Entry 4EJX (X-ray diffraction, 4.69 A resolution (low resolution: residue-level contacts below are approximate; hydrogen-bond / salt-bridge calls are withheld)); this record covers chains A and D of the 3 polymer chains in the assembly.

Chain A:
Protein: Ceruloplasmin
Organism: Homo sapiens
Notes: EC 1.16.3.1
UniProtKB: P00450 (CERU_HUMAN); residues -18 to 1046 here correspond to UniProt positions 1-1065 (UniProt number = residue number + 19)
Chain sequence (1065 residues; row label = number of the first residue in the row; numbers below 1 keep their minus sign (Met-18 is residue -18)):
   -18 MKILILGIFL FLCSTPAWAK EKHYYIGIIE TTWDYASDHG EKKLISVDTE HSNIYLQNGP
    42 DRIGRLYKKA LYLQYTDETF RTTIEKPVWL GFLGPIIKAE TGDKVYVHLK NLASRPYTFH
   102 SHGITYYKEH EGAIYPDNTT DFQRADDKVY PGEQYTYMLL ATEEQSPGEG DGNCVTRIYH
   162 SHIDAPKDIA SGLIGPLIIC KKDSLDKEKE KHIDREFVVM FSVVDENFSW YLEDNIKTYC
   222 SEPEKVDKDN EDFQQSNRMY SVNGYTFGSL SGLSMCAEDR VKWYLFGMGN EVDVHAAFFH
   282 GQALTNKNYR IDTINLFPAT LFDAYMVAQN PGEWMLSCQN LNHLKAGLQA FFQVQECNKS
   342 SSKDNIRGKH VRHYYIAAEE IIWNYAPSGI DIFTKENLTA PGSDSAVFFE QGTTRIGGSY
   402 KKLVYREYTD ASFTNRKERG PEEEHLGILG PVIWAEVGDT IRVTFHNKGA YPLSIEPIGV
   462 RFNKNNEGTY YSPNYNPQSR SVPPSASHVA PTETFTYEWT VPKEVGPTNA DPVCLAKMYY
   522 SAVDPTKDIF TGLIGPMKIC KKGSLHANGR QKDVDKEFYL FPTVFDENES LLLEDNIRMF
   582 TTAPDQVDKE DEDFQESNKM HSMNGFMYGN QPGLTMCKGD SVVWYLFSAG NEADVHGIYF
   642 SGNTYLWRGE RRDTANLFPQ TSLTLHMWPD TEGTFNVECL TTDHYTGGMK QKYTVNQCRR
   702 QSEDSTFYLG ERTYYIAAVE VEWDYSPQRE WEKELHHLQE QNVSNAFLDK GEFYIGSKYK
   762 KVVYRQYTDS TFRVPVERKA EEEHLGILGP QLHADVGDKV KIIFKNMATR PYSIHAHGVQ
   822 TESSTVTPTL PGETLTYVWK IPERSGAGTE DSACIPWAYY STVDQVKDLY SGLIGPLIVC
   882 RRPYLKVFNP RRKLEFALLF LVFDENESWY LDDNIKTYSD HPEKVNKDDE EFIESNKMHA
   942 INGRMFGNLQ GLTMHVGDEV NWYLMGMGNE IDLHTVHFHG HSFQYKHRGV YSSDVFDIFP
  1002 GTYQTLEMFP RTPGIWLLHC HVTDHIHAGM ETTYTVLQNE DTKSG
Disordered / not traced: -18 to 0, 476-482, 1042-1046
Cystine bridges: Cys155-Cys181, Cys257-Cys338, Cys515-Cys541, Cys618-Cys699, Cys855-Cys881
Covalent attachments: N-acetylglucosamine (NAG) linked to Asn119, Asn378
Construct notes: conflict Gln236 (Glu255 in P00450), Ser252 (Pro271 in P00450)
Bound ions: Cu ion site 1: His101, His978; Cu ion site 2: His103, His161, His1022; Cu ion site 3: His163, His980, His1020; Cu ion site 4: His276, His324; Cu ion site 5: Cys680, His685; Cu ion site 6 near His940 (its only coordinating residue here); Cu ion site 7: His975, Cys1021, Met1031
UniProt features mapped onto this chain:
  - active site: Cys680 (Nucleophile)
  - binding site (Na(+)): Tyr36, Gly45, Tyr48, Ser237, Phe389, Gly398, Tyr401, Ser598, Phe748, Gly757, Tyr760, Ser936
  - binding site (Cu(2+)): His101, His103, His161, His163, His276, Cys319, His324, His637, Cys680, His685, Met690, His975, His978, His980, His1020, Cys1021, His1022, His1026, Met1031
  - binding site (O2): His101, His161, His978, His980, His1022
  - binding site (Ca(2+)): Lys109, Gln124, Asp127, Asp128
  - modified residue: Ser703 (Phosphoserine)
  - glycosylation (N-linked (GlcNAc...) asparagine): Asn119 (complex), Asn339 (complex), Asn378 (complex), Asn569, Asn743 (complex), Asn907
Reported in the primary citation:
  - self-association interface (contacts with another copy of this molecule): Thr769 to Pro776, Leu831 to Leu836

Chain D:
Protein: Myeloperoxidase heavy chain
Organism: Homo sapiens
Notes: EC 1.11.2.2
UniProtKB: P05164 (PERM_HUMAN); residues 113-579 here correspond to UniProt positions 279-745 (UniProt number = residue number + 166)
Chain sequence (467 residues; each row starts with the number of its first residue):
   113 VNCETSCVQQ PPCFPLKIPP NDPRIKNQAD CIPFFRSCPA CPGSNITIRN QINALTSFVD
   173 ASMVYGSEEP LARNLRNMSN QLGLLAVNQR FQDNGRALLP FDNLHDDPCL LTNRSARIPC
   233 FLAGDTRSSE MPELTSMHTL LLREHNRLAT ELKSLNPRWD GERLYQEARK IVGAMVQIIT
   293 YRDYLPLVLG PTAMRKYLPT YRSYNDSVDP RIANVFTNAF RYGHTLIQPF MFRLDNRYQP
   353 MEPNPRVPLS RVFFASWRVV LEGGIDPILR GLMATPAKLN RQNQIAVDEI RERLFEQVMR
   413 IGLDLPALNM QRSRDHGLPG YNAWRRFCGL PQPETVGQLG TVLRNLKLAR KLMEQYGTPN
   473 NIDIWMGGVS EPLKRKGRVG PLLACIIGTQ FRKLRDGDRF WWENEGVFSM QQRQALAQIS
   533 LPRIICDNTG ITTVSKNNIF MSNSYPRDFV NCSTLPALNL ASWREAS
Disordered / not traced: 579
Cystine bridges: Cys115-Cys125, Cys119-Cys143, Cys221-Cys232, Cys440-Cys497, Cys538-Cys564
Covalent attachments: N-acetylglucosamine (NAG) linked to Asn189, Asn225, Asn317
Bound ions: heme Fe near His336 (its only coordinating residue here)
Small-molecule neighbours: heme (HEM): Phe146, Arg239, Glu242, Met243, Tyr296, Phe328, Thr329, Phe332, Arg333, Tyr334, Gly335, His336, Ile339, Phe365, Leu406, Phe407, Leu417, Leu420, Arg424
UniProt features mapped onto this chain:
  - binding site (Ca(2+)): Thr168, Phe170, Asp172, Ser174
  - binding site (heme b): Glu242, Met243, His336
  - site: Arg239 (Transition state stabilizer)
  - modified residue: Cys150 (Cysteine sulfenic acid (-SOH))
  - glycosylation (N-linked (GlcNAc...) asparagine): Asn157, Asn189, Asn225, Asn317, Asn563

How chain A and chain D interact:
Residue-residue contacts (40; chain A residue first):
  Glu150(A) - Gln201(D)
  Glu150(A) - Arg202(D)
  Asn510(A) - Ser191(D)
  Ala511(A) - Ser191(D)
  Asp512(A) - Ser191(D)
  Val514(A) - Gln193(D)
  Lys542(A) - Ser191(D)
  Gly544(A) - Gln193(D)
  Lys553(A) - Gln193(D)
  Lys553(A) - Arg270(D)
  Lys553(A) - Asp272(D)
  Asp554(A) - Asp272(D)
  Asp554(A) - Glu274(D)
  Arg652(A) - Asn186(D)
  Trp669(A) - Arg185(D)
  Glu844(A) - Pro182(D)
  Glu844(A) - Leu183(D)
  Glu844(A) - Asn186(D)
  Asp852(A) - Asn215(D)
  Ser853(A) - Asn215(D)
  Ala854(A) - Asn215(D)
  Ala854(A) - His217(D)
  Arg882(A) - Asp214(D)
  Arg882(A) - Asn215(D)
  Arg882(A) - His217(D)
  Pro884(A) - His217(D)
  Pro884(A) - Asp218(D)
  Tyr885(A) - His217(D)
  Tyr885(A) - Asp218(D)
  Lys887(A) - Asn114(D)
  Val888(A) - Asn114(D)
  Phe889(A) - Asn114(D)
  Arg892(A) - Asp218(D)
  Lys894(A) - His217(D)
  His988(A) - Phe213(D)
  His988(A) - Asp214(D)
  His988(A) - Asn215(D)
  Arg989(A) - Arg202(D)
  Arg989(A) - Asn215(D)
  Arg989(A) - Arg229(D)
Other interface residues (no listed pair), chain A (35 interface residues in all): Pro513, Ser545, Leu647, Phe708, Thr850, Cys881, Arg883, Leu886, Val991, Glu1008
Other interface residues (no listed pair), chain D (25 interface residues in all): Glu116, Thr117, Glu180, Met190, Pro212, Leu216, Asp219
Interface features reported in the paper:
  - residue pairs: Trp669(A)-Arg185(D)
  - interface residues, chain A: Tyr885(A)
  - interface residues, chain D: Ser191(D), Asp272(D)

Overview:
35 residues of chain A face 25 of chain D across their interface. The paper describes a contact between
Trp669(A) and Arg185(D). Chain D binds heme. Covalently linked N-acetylglucosamine: at Asn119(A) and
Asn378(A). The paper reports interface residues Tyr885(A) and Ser191(D) among others; a self-association
interface involving Thr769(A) and Leu831(A).
Chain A is Ceruloplasmin and chain D is Myeloperoxidase heavy chain, both from Homo sapiens; the structure,
Structure of ceruloplasmin-myeloperoxidase complex, was determined by X-ray diffraction together with 4ENZ
from the same study.
